5S4Y - chains B and F of the 6 polymer chains in the assembly; structure by X-ray diffraction, 2.30 A resolution.

[Chain B]
Protein: Tubulin beta-2B chain
Organism: Bos taurus
UniProt: Q6B856 (TBB2B_BOVIN); the author numbering skips numbers that UniProt does not, so the offset changes along the chain: 1-42 = UniProt 1-42; 45-360 = UniProt 43-358; 369-455 = UniProt 359-445
Sequence (445 residues; each row starts with the number of its first residue; note: 10 numbers in that range are skipped by the numbering (no residue carries them; nothing is unmodelled there)):
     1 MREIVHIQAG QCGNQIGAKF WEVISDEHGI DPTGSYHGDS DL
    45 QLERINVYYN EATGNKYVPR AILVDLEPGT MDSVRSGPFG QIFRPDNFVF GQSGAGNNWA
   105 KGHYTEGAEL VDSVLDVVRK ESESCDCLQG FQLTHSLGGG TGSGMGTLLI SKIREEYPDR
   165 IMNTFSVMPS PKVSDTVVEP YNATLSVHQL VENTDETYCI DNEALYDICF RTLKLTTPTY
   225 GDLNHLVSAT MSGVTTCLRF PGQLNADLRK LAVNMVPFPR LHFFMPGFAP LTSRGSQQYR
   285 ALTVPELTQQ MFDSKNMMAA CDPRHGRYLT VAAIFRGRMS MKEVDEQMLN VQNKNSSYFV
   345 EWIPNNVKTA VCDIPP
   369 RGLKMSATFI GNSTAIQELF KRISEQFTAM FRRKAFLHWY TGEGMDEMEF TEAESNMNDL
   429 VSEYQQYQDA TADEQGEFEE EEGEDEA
Unresolved in the structure: 278-281, 441-455
Bound ions: Mg2+: Q11 (together with GDP); Ca2+ near E113 (its only coordinating residue here)
Residues lining bound ligands:
  - GDP (guanosine-5'-diphosphate): G10, Q11, C12, Q15, I16, A99, N101, S140, G142, G143, G144, T145, G146, S147, V171, P173, V177, D179, E183, N206, L209, Y224, L227, N228
  - NSJ (3-[(thiomorpholin-4-yl)methyl]phenol), molecule 1: R158, V195, E196, T198, D199, V260, P263, R264, H266
  - NSJ, molecule 2: V238, C241, L255, A316, A317, I318, K352, T353, A354, T376, I378
UniProt features mapped onto this chain:
  - motif: M1 to I4 (MREI motif)
  - binding site (GTP): Q11, E71, S140, G144, T145, G146, N206, N228
  - binding site (Mg(2+)): E71
  - modified residue: S40 (Phosphoserine), T57 (Phosphothreonine), K60 (N6-acetyllysine), S174 (Phosphoserine), T287 (Phosphothreonine), T292 (Phosphothreonine), R320 (Omega-N-methylarginine), E448 (5-glutamyl polyglutamate)
  - cross-link (Glycyl lysine isopeptide (Lys-Gly)): K60 (interchain with G-Cter in ubiquitin), K326 (interchain with G-Cter in ubiquitin)
From the paper describing this entry:
  - binding site for NSJ: D199
  - conformationally variable residues (side-chain flip): R158

[Chain F]
Protein: Tubulin-Tyrosine Ligase
Organism: Gallus gallus
UniProt: E1BQ43 (E1BQ43_CHICK); residues 1-378 here = UniProt positions 1-378
Sequence (384 residues; numbered 1 to 384; the number before each row is that of its first residue):
     1 MYTFVVRDEN SSVYAEVSRL LLATGQWKRL RKDNPRFNLM LGERNRLPFG RLGHEPGLVQ
    61 LVNYYRGADK LCRKASLVKL IKTSPELSES CTWFPESYVI YPTNLKTPVA PAQNGIRHLI
   121 NNTRTDEREV FLAAYNRRRE GREGNVWIAK SSAGAKGEGI LISSEASELL DFIDEQGQVH
   181 VIQKYLEKPL LLEPGHRKFD IRSWVLVDHL YNIYLYREGV LRTSSEPYNS ANFQDKTCHL
   241 TNHCIQKEYS KNYGRYEEGN EMFFEEFNQY LMDALNTTLE NSILLQIKHI IRSCLMCIEP
   301 AISTKHLHYQ SFQLFGFDFM VDEELKVWLI EVNGAPACAQ KLYAELCQGI VDVAISSVFP
   361 LADTGQKTSQ PTSIFIKLHH HHHH
Unresolved in the structure: 106-124, 152-158, 363-372, 383-384
Sequence notes: expression tag (379-384)
Bound ions: Mg2+: E331, N333 (together with AMP-PCP)
Residues lining bound ligands: AMP-PCP (ACP; phosphomethylphosphonic acid adenylate ester): K74, I148, K150, Q183, K184, Y185, L186, K198, D200, R202, R222, H239, L240, T241, N242, D318, M320, I330, E331, N333

[How chain B and chain F interact]
Residue-residue contacts - 12 pairs, chain B then chain F:
  R311(B) with R31(F)
  L333(B) with P56(F); G57(F)
  Q336(B) with R36(F), hydrogen bond
  N337(B) with R36(F), hydrogen bond; L58(F)
  K338(B) with M1(F)
  S340(B) with K28(F); L30(F)
  E345(B) with R31(F), salt bridge
  N349(B) with E55(F)
  T439(B) with R31(F)
Other interface residues (no listed pair), chain B (11 interface residues in all): S341, A440
Other interface residues (no listed pair), chain F (13 interface residues in all): T3, D33, N34, P35

[Overview]
The interface between chain B and chain F involves 11 residues on one side and 13 on the other, with 2
hydrogen bonds and 1 salt bridge. Polar pairs include E345(B)-R31(F), Q336(B)-R36(F) and N337(B)-R36(F).
Ligands of chain B: GDP and compound NSJ. The paper reports a binding site for NSJ at D199(B); conformational
variability at R158(B).
Here chain B is Tubulin beta-2B chain (Bos taurus) and chain F is Tubulin-Tyrosine Ligase (Gallus gallus).
Entry 5S4Y (Tubulin-Z2856434857-complex) was determined by X-ray diffraction, deposited together with 5S4L,
5S4M, 5S4N, 5S4O, 5S4P, 5S4Q and 52 further entries.
